PDB entry 3AOI | X-ray diffraction, 4.30 A resolution (low resolution: residue-level contacts below are approximate; hydrogen-bond / salt-bridge calls are withheld) | chains B and C of the 8 polymer chains in the assembly

# Chain B
Molecule: DNA-directed RNA polymerase subunit alpha
Source organism: Thermus thermophilus
Notes: EC 2.7.7.6
Reference sequence: Q5SHR6 (RPOA_THET8); residue numbers follow UniProt; this construct covers 1-315
Chain sequence (315 residues; numbered 1 to 315; the number before each row is that of its first residue):
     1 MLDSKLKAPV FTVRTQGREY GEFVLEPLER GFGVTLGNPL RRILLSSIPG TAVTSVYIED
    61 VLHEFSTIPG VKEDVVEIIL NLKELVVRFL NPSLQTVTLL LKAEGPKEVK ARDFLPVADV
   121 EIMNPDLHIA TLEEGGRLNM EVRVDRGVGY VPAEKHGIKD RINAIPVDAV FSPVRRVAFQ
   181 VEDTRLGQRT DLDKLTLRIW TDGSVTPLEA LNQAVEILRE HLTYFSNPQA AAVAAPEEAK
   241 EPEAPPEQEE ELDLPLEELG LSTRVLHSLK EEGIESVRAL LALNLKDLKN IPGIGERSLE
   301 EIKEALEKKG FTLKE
Disordered / not traced: 1-6, 230-315

# Chain C
Molecule: DNA-directed RNA polymerase subunit beta
Source organism: Thermus thermophilus
Notes: EC 2.7.7.6
Reference sequence: Q8RQE9 (RPOB_THET8); residue numbers follow UniProt; this construct covers 1-1119
Chain sequence (1119 residues; each row starts with the number of its first residue):
     1 MEIKRFGRIR EVIPLPPLTE IQVESYRRAL QADVPPEKRE NVGIQAAFRE TFPIEEEDKG
    61 KGGLVLDFLE YRLGEPPFPQ DECREKDLTY QAPLYARLQL IHKDTGLIKE DEVFLGHIPL
   121 MTEDGSFIIN GADRVIVSQI HRSPGVYFTP DPARPGRYIA SIIPLPKRGP WIDLEVEPNG
   181 VVSMKVNKRK FPLVLLLRVL GYDQETLARE LGAYGELVQG LMDESVFAMR PEEALIRLFT
   241 LLRPGDPPKR DKAVAYVYGL IADPRRYDLG EAGRYKAEEK LGIRLSGRTL ARFEDGEFKD
   301 EVFLPTLRYL FALTAGVPGH EVDDIDHLGN RRIRTVGELM TDQFRVGLAR LARGVRERML
   361 MGSEDSLTPA KLVNSRPLEA AIREFFSRSQ LSQFKDETNP LSSLRHKRRI SALGPGGLTR
   421 ERAGFDVRDV HRTHYGRICP VETPEGANIG LITSLAAYAR VDELGFIRTP YRRVVGGVVT
   481 DEVVYMTATE EDRYTIAQAN TPLEGNRIAA ERVVARRKGE PVIVSPEEVE FMDVSPKQVF
   541 SVNTNLIPFL EHDDANRALM GSNMQTQAVP LIRAQAPVVM TGLEERVVRD SLAALYAEED
   601 GEVAKVDGNR IVVRYEDGRL VEYPLRRFYR SNQGTALDQR PRVVVGQRVR KGDLLADGPA
   661 SENGFLALGQ NVLVAIMPFD GYNFEDAIVI SEELLKRDFY TSIHIERYEI EARDTKLGPE
   721 RITRDIPHLS EAALRDLDEE GVVRIGAEVK PGDILVGRTS FKGESEPTPE ERLLRSIFGE
   781 KARDVKDTSL RVPPGEGGIV VRTVRLRRGD PGVELKPGVR EVVRVYVAQK RKLQVGDKLA
   841 NRHGNKGVVA KILPVEDMPH LPDGTPVDVI LNPLGVPSRM NLGQILETHL GLAGYFLGQR
   901 YISPIFDGAK EPEIKELLAQ AFEVYFGKRK GEGFGVDKRE VEVLRRAEKL GLVTPGKTPE
   961 EQLKELFLQG KVVLYDGRTG EPIEGPIVVG QMFIMKLYHM VEDKMHARST GPYSLITQQP
  1021 LGGKAQFGGQ RFGEMEVWAL EAYGAAHTLQ EMLTLKSDDI EGRNAAYEAI IKGEDVPEPS
  1081 VPESFRVLVK ELQALALDVQ TLDEKDNPVD IFEGLASKR
Disordered / not traced: 57-62, 763-785, 1113-1119

# Interface between chain B and chain C
Pairs across the interface (7; chain B residue first):
  Arg30(B) - Glu692(C)
  Arg30(B) - Pro854(C)
  Arg30(B) - Glu856(C)
  Val34(B) - Arg978(C)
  Asn38(B) - Arg978(C)
  Asn38(B) - Thr979(C)
  Arg42(B) - Glu981(C)
Interface residues without a listed pair, chain B (5 interface residues in all): Gly31

# In short
Chain B and chain C form an interface of 5 and 6 residues respectively.
Here chain B is DNA-directed RNA polymerase subunit alpha and chain C is DNA-directed RNA polymerase subunit
beta, both from Thermus thermophilus. Entry 3AOI (RNA polymerase-Gfh1 complex (Crystal type 2)) was determined
by X-ray diffraction (same publication as 3AOH).
